7Y87 - chain A; structure by X-ray diffraction, 2.30 A resolution.

Chain A:
Protein: Putative glutamate dehydrogenase/leucine dehydrogenase
Organism: Streptomyces cattleya
UniProt: F8JK18 (F8JK18_STREN); residues 3-369 here correspond to UniProt positions 1-367 (UniProt number = residue number - 2)
Chain sequence (378 residues; each row starts with the number of its first residue):
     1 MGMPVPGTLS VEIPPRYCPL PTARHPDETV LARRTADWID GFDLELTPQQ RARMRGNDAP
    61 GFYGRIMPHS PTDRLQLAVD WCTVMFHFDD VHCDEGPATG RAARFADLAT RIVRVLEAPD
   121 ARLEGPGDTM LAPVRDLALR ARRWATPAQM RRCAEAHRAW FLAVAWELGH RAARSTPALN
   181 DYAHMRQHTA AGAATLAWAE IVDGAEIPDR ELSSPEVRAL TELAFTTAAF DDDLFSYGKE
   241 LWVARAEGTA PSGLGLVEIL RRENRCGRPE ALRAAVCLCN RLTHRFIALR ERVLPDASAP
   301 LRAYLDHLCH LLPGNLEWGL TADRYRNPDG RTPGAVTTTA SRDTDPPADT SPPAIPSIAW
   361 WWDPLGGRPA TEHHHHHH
Unresolved in the structure: 1-11, 364-378
Differences from the reference sequence: initiating methionine (1); expression tag (2, 370-378); engineered mutation A59 (Cys57 in F8JK18)
From the paper describing this entry:
  - conformationally variable residues (side-chain flip): F86
  - mutagenesis - C59A (6-fold): increased catalytic activity
  - catalytic residues: A190 (from molecular simulation)
  - mutagenesis - F62A, W318A: decreased catalytic activity on production of 1
  - mutagenesis - W81A, F86A, W160A: decreased catalytic activity on 1
  - mutagenesis - C82A, A229G, N315A: unchanged catalytic activity

Summary:
The paper reports the catalytic residue A190; W81A, F86A and W160A reduce catalytic activity on 1; 9
substitutions were tested in all.
Chain A is Putative glutamate dehydrogenase/leucine dehydrogenase (Streptomyces cattleya); the structure,
class I diterpene synthase mutant (CyS-C59A) from Streptomyces cattleya, was determined by X-ray diffraction
together with 7Y50 and 7Y88 from the same study.
